7T18 - chains P and A of the 3 polymer chains in the assembly; structure by X-ray diffraction, 1.70 A resolution.

[Chain P]
Molecule: 12-nt DNA strand
Sequence (12 nucleotides; each row starts with the number of its first residue):
     1 GGGGTGTGGT AG
Bound ions: Ca2+ site 1: DA11 (shared with Asp548(A), Leu550(A), Val553(A) of chain A); Ca2+ site 2: DG12 (together with dTTP) (shared with Asp362(A), Asp467(A), Glu468(A) of chain A)

[Chain A]
Name: DNA repair protein REV1
Source organism: Saccharomyces cerevisiae
Notes: EC 2.7.7.-
UniProt: P12689 (REV1_YEAST); residues 296-746 here = UniProt positions 296-746
Sequence (451 residues; row label = number of the first residue in the row):
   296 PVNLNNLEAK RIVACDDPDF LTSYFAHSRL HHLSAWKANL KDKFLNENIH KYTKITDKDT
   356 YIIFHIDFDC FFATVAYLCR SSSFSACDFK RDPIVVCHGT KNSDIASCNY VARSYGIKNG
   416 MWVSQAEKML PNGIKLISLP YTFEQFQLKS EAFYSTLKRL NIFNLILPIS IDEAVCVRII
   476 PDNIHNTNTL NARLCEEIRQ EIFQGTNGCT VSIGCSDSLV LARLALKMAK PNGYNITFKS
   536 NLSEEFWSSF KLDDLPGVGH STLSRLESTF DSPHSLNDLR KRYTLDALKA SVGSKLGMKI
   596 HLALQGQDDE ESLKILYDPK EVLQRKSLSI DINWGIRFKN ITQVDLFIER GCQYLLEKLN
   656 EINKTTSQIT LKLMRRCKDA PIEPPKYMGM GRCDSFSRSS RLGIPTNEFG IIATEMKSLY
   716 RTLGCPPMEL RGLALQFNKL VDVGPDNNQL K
Not modelled in the structure: 296-305, 745-746
UniProt features mapped onto this chain:
  - region (Interaction with target DNA): Tyr319 to Ser329, Thr395 to Asn397, Gly554 to Thr557, Arg620 to Asn628
  - binding site (dCTP): Arg324, Asp362 to Phe366, Ser402 to Arg408, Asn414, Asp467
  - binding site (Mg(2+)): Asp362, Phe363, Asp467, Glu468
  - site (Interaction with target DNA): Lys681, Ser692, Ser694
Bound ions: Ca2+ site 1: Asp362, Asp467, Glu468 (together with dTTP) (shared with DG12(P) of chain P); Ca2+ site 2: Asp362, Phe363, Asp467 (together with dTTP); Ca2+ site 3: Asp548, Leu550, Val553 (shared with DA11(P) of chain P)
Small-molecule neighbours: dTTP (TTP): Arg324, Leu325, Leu328, Asp362, Phe363, Asp364, Cys365, Phe366, Phe367, Ala401, Ser402, Tyr405, Arg408, Asn414, Asp467, Lys525
From the paper describing this entry:
  - binding site for dTTP: Arg324

[How chain P and chain A interact]
Contacting residue pairs (28; chain P residue first):
  DG4(P) - Arg696(A)  salt bridge to the phosphate
  DT5(P) - Gln663(A)  hydrogen bond to the phosphate
  DT5(P) - Ser694(A)  phosphate contact
  DT5(P) - Arg696(A)  salt bridge to the phosphate
  DG6(P) - Ser692(A)  sugar contact
  DG6(P) - Arg693(A)  phosphate contact
  DG6(P) - Ser694(A)  hydrogen bond to the phosphate
  DT7(P) - Phe691(A)  phosphate contact
  DT7(P) - Ser692(A)  hydrogen bond to the phosphate
  DG9(P) - Ser556(A)  hydrogen bond to the phosphate
  DG9(P) - Thr557(A)  phosphate contact
  DT10(P) - Gly552(A)  sugar contact
  DT10(P) - Val553(A)  phosphate contact
  DT10(P) - Gly554(A)  hydrogen bond to the phosphate
  DT10(P) - His555(A)  salt bridge to the phosphate
  DT10(P) - Ser556(A)  hydrogen bond to the phosphate
  DT10(P) - Thr557(A)  hydrogen bond to the phosphate
  DA11(P) - Leu550(A)  phosphate contact
  DA11(P) - Pro551(A)  phosphate contact
  DA11(P) - Gly552(A)  hydrogen bond to the phosphate
  DA11(P) - Val553(A)  phosphate contact
  DG12(P) - Leu328(A)  base contact
  DG12(P) - Ser329(A)  hydrogen bond to the base
  DG12(P) - Ile464(A)  phosphate contact
  DG12(P) - Ser465(A)  hydrogen bond to the phosphate
  DG12(P) - Asp467(A)  phosphate contact
  DG12(P) - Glu468(A)  phosphate contact
  DG12(P) - Arg518(A)  salt bridge to the phosphate
Other interface residues (no listed pair), chain A (23 interface residues in all): Arg560, Ser690

[Summary]
8 residues of chain P face 23 of chain A across their interface, with 10 hydrogen bonds and 4 salt bridges.
Polar contacts include DG12(P)-Ser329(A), DT5(P)-Gln663(A) and DG6(P)-Ser694(A). Ligands of chain A: dTTP.
From UniProt: 15 dCTP-binding residues and 4 Mg2+-binding residues on chain A. The paper reports a binding
site for dTTP at Arg324(A).
Chain P is a 12-nt DNA strand and chain A is DNA repair protein REV1 (Saccharomyces cerevisiae); the
structure, Rev1 Ternary Complex with dTTP and Ca2+, was determined by X-ray diffraction, deposited together
with 7T19, 7T1A and 7T1B.
